PDB entry 8P0X | electron microscopy, 7.50 A resolution (low resolution: residue-level contacts below are approximate; hydrogen-bond / salt-bridge calls are withheld) | chains K and L of the 5 polymer chains in the assembly

== Chain K ==
Molecule: Coiled-coil domain-containing protein 93
Source organism: Homo sapiens
UniProtKB: Q567U6 (CCD93_HUMAN); residues 1-631 here = UniProt positions 1-631
Amino-acid sequence (631 residues; row label = number of the first residue in the row):
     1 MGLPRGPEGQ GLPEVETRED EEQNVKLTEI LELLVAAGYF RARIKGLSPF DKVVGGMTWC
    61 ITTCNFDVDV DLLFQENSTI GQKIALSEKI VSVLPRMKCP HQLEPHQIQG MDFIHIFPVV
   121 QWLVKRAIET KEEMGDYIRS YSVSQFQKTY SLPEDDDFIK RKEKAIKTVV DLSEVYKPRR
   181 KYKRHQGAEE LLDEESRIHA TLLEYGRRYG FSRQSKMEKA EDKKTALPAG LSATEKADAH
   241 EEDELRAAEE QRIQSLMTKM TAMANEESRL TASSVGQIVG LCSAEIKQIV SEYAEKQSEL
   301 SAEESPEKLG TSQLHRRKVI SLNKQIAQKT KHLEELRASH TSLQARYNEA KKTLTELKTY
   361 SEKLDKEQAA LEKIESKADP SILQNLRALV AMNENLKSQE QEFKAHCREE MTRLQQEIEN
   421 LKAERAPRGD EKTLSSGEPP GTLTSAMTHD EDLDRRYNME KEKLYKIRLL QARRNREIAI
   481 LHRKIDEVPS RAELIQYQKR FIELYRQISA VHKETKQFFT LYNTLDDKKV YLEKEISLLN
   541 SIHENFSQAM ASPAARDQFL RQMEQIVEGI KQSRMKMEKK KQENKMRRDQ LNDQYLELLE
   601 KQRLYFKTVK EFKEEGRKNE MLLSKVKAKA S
Not modelled in the structure: 1-445
Swiss-Prot annotation at these positions:
  - modified residue (Phosphoserine): S298, S301, S305
  - natural variant: H315 (H315R: In a colorectal cancer sample)
  - mutagenesis: H406 (H406R: Impairs interaction with DENND10), E410 (E410K: Impairs interaction with DENND10)
From the paper describing this entry:
  - post-translational modification sites: T234

== Chain L ==
Molecule: Coiled-coil domain-containing protein 22
Source organism: Homo sapiens
UniProtKB: O60826 (CCD22_HUMAN); numbering as in UniProt (aligned over 1-627)
Amino-acid sequence (627 residues; row label = number of the first residue in the row):
     1 MEEADRILIH SLRQAGTAVP PDVQTLRAFT TELVVEAVVR CLRVINPAVG SGLSPLLPLA
    61 MSARFRLAMS LAQACMDLGY PLELGYQNFL YPSEPDLRDL LLFLAERLPT DASEDADQPA
   121 GDSAILLRAI GSQIRDQLAL PWVPPHLRTP KLQHLQGSAL QKPFHASRLV VPELSSRGEP
   181 REFQASPLLL PVPTQVPQPV GRVASLLEHH ALQLCQQTGR DRPGDEDWVH RTSRLPPQED
   241 TRAQRQRLQK QLTEHLRQSW GLLGAPIQAR DLGELLQAWG AGAKTGAPKG SRFTHSEKFT
   301 FHLEPQAQAT QVSDVPATSR RPEQVTWAAQ EQELESLREQ LEGVNRSIEE VEADMKTLGV
   361 SFVQAESECR HSKLSTAERE QALRLKSRAV ELLPDGTANL AKLQLVVENS AQRVIHLAGQ
   421 WEKHRVPLLA EYRHLRKLQD CRELESSRRL AEIQELHQSV RAAAEEARRK EEVYKQLMSE
   481 LETLPRDVSR LAYTQRILEI VGNIRKQKEE ITKILSDTKE LQKEINSLSG KLDRTFAVTD
   541 ELVFKDAKKD DAVRKAYKYL AALHENCSQL IQTIEDTGTI MREVRDLEEQ IETELGKKTL
   601 SNLEKIREDY RALRQENAGL LGRVREA
Not modelled in the structure: 109-441
Swiss-Prot annotation at these positions:
  - modified residue: S410 (Phosphoserine)
  - natural variant: T17 (T17A: In RTSC2), Y557 (Y557C: In RTSC2)
From the paper describing this entry:
  - post-translational modification sites: S54

== How chain K and chain L interact ==
Contacting residue pairs (8):
  E487(K) - S489(L)
  E487(K) - R490(L)
  V488(K) - V488(L)
  P489(K) - R490(L)
  Y605(K) - L603(L)
  L622(K) - L620(L)
  K629(K) - A627(L)
  A630(K) - A627(L)
Interface residues without a listed pair, chain K (15 interface residues in all): L453, D486, F501, H543, M563, R574, L591, Q602
Interface residues without a listed pair, chain L (14 interface residues in all): E3, R449, D487, T539, Y559, L570, L587, T599

== Summary ==
Chain K and chain L form an interface of 15 and 14 residues respectively. Curated annotation (UniProt) lists 2
mutagenesis sites on chain K. The paper reports modification sites T234(K) and S54(L).
Here chain K is Coiled-coil domain-containing protein 93 and chain L is Coiled-coil domain-containing protein
22, both from Homo sapiens. Entry 8P0X (Structure of the human Commander complex Retriever Subcomplex) was
determined by electron microscopy (same publication as 8P0V and 8P0W).
